8Y81 - chains E and F of the 6 polymer chains in the assembly; structure by electron microscopy, 2.89 A resolution.

== Chain E (and F) ==
Protein: Immunoglobulin heavy constant epsilon
Organism: Rattus norvegicus
Notes: chain F of this document is another copy of the same molecule, construct and numbering; everything in this record applies to it too
UniProtKB: P01855 (IGHE_RAT); residue numbers follow UniProt; this construct covers 95-429
Sequence (363 residues; row label = number of the first residue in the row):
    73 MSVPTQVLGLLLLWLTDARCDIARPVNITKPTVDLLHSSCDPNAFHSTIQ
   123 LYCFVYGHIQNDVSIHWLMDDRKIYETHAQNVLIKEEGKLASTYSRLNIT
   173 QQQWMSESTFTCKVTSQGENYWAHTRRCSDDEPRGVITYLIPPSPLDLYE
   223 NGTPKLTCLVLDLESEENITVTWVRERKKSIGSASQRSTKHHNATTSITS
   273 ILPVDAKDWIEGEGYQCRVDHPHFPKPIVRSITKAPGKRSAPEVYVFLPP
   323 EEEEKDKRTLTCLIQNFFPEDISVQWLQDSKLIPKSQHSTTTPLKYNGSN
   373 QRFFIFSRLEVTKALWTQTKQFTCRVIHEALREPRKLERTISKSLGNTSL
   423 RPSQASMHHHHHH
Not modelled in the structure: 73-97, 418-435 (chain F: 73-100, 417-435)
Differences from the reference sequence: initiating methionine (73); expression tag (74-94, 430-435)
Disulfides: Cys125-Cys184, Cys230-Cys289, Cys334-Cys396
Covalently attached groups: N-acetylglucosamine (NAG) linked to Asn240; glycan linked to Asn265
Small-molecule neighbours: N-acetylglucosamine (NAG; 2-acetamido-2-deoxy-beta-D-glucopyranose): His118, Gln122, Arg168, Asn170

== Interface between chain E and chain F ==
Pairs across the interface (112; chain E residue first):
  Asp106(E) - Tyr124(F)
  Leu107(E) - Ser110(F)
  Leu108(E) - Leu108(F)  hydrophobic
  Leu108(E) - His109(F)
  Leu108(E) - Ser110(F)
  Leu108(E) - Tyr124(F)  hydrophobic
  Leu108(E) - Phe126(F)  hydrophobic
  His109(E) - Leu108(F)
  His109(E) - His109(F)  hydrogen bond (backbone-backbone)
  His109(E) - Ser111(F)  hydrogen bond
  Ser110(E) - Leu108(F)
  Ser111(E) - His109(F)
  Ser111(E) - Thr197(F)  hydrogen bond
  Ser111(E) - Arg198(F)
  Cys112(E) - Cys200(F)  disulfide
  Pro114(E) - Gln288(F)  hydrogen bond (backbone-side chain)
  Pro114(E) - Arg290(F)
  Pro114(E) - Val301(F)
  Asn115(E) - Gln288(F)
  Ala116(E) - Gln288(F)  hydrogen bond (backbone-side chain)
  Ala116(E) - Ser303(F)
  Phe117(E) - Val246(F)  hydrophobic
  Phe117(E) - Arg247(F)
  Phe117(E) - Glu248(F)
  Phe117(E) - Gly286(F)
  Phe117(E) - Tyr287(F)
  Phe117(E) - Gln288(F)
  Phe117(E) - Thr305(F)  hydrogen bond (backbone-side chain)
  Ser119(E) - Ser303(F)
  Tyr124(E) - Leu108(F)  hydrophobic
  Phe126(E) - Leu108(F)  hydrophobic
  Phe126(E) - Phe126(F)  hydrophobic
  Tyr147(E) - Ser371(F)
  Glu148(E) - Gly370(F)
  Glu148(E) - Ser371(F)
  Glu148(E) - Gln373(F)  hydrogen bond
  His150(E) - Ser371(F)  hydrogen bond
  His150(E) - Asn372(F)
  Ile156(E) - Ile156(F)  hydrophobic
  Ile156(E) - Lys157(F)
  Lys157(E) - Ile156(F)
  Met177(E) - Cys200(F)  hydrophobic
  Met177(E) - Ser201(F)
  Met177(E) - Asp203(F)
  Thr181(E) - Pro114(F)
  His196(E) - Asp113(F)
  His196(E) - Asn115(F)
  Thr197(E) - Ser111(F)
  Thr197(E) - Cys112(F)
  Arg198(E) - Ser111(F)
  Arg198(E) - Cys112(F)  hydrogen bond (backbone-backbone)
  Arg198(E) - Pro114(F)
  Arg199(E) - Arg199(F)
  Arg199(E) - Cys200(F)  hydrogen bond (side chain-backbone)
  Arg199(E) - Ser201(F)
  Arg199(E) - Asp202(F)
  Cys200(E) - Ser111(F)
  Cys200(E) - Cys112(F)  hydrogen bond (side chain-backbone)
  Cys200(E) - Met177(F)  hydrophobic
  Cys200(E) - Arg199(F)  hydrogen bond (backbone-side chain)
  Ser201(E) - Gln173(F)
  Ser201(E) - Arg199(F)
  Lys262(E) - Asn115(F)
  His264(E) - Pro114(F)
  His264(E) - Asn115(F)  hydrogen bond (backbone-side chain)
  Asn265(E) - Pro114(F)
  Ala266(E) - Pro114(F)
  Ala266(E) - Asn115(F)
  Tyr317(E) - Pro322(F)  hydrophobic
  Tyr317(E) - Glu325(F)
  Tyr317(E) - Lys327(F)  hydrogen bond
  Phe319(E) - Phe319(F)  hydrophobic
  Phe319(E) - Leu320(F)
  Phe319(E) - Pro322(F)  hydrophobic
  Leu320(E) - Phe319(F)
  Pro322(E) - Tyr317(F)  hydrophobic
  Pro322(E) - Phe319(F)  hydrophobic
  Glu324(E) - Arg411(F)  salt bridge
  Glu325(E) - Tyr317(F)
  Lys327(E) - Tyr317(F)  hydrogen bond
  Lys329(E) - Tyr368(F)
  Thr331(E) - Leu335(F)
  Thr331(E) - Gln337(F)  hydrogen bond
  Thr333(E) - Phe319(F)
  Thr333(E) - Phe378(F)
  Leu335(E) - Thr331(F)
  Leu335(E) - Thr333(F)
  Gln337(E) - Thr331(F)  hydrogen bond
  Gln337(E) - Arg380(F)  hydrogen bond
  Gln337(E) - Glu382(F)
  Ser361(E) - Leu366(F)
  Ser361(E) - Phe376(F)
  Thr362(E) - Leu366(F)
  Thr363(E) - Thr363(F)
  Thr363(E) - Leu366(F)
  Thr363(E) - Phe376(F)
  Thr363(E) - Phe378(F)
  Thr364(E) - Thr364(F)
  Leu366(E) - Thr362(F)
  Leu366(E) - Thr363(F)
  Tyr368(E) - Arg380(F)  hydrogen bond
  Tyr368(E) - Glu382(F)
  Phe376(E) - Ser361(F)
  Phe376(E) - Arg380(F)
  Phe378(E) - Thr333(F)
  Phe378(E) - Phe378(F)  hydrophobic
  Arg380(E) - Gln337(F)  hydrogen bond
  Arg380(E) - Tyr368(F)
  Arg380(E) - Phe376(F)
  Arg380(E) - Phe378(F)
  Glu382(E) - Gln337(F)
  Glu382(E) - Tyr368(F)  hydrogen bond
Interface residues without a listed pair, chain E (60 interface residues in all): Thr149, Gln173, Gln174, Trp176, Asp202, His263, Arg411
Interface residues without a listed pair, chain F (64 interface residues in all): Asp106, Leu107, Ile121, Leu155, Trp176, Arg302, Glu315, Glu324
Inter-chain disulfides: Cys112(E)-Cys200(F)

== Summary ==
60 residues of chain E and 64 residues of chain F are in contact, with 1 disulfide bond, 21 hydrogen bonds and
1 salt bridge. Polar contacts include Glu324(E)-Arg411(F), His109(E)-Ser111(F) and Ser111(E)-Thr197(F). Bound
to chain E: N-acetylglucosamine. Covalently linked N-acetylglucosamine: at Asn240(E).
Both chains are Immunoglobulin heavy constant epsilon (Rattus norvegicus). Entry 8Y81 (Structure of the ige-fc
bound to its high affinity receptor fc(epsilon)ri) was determined by electron microscopy together with 8Y84,
8Z0T, 8ZGS and 8ZGT from the same study.
